PDB entry 9FH9 | electron microscopy, 2.50 A resolution | chains F and I of the 12 polymer chains in the assembly

Chain F:
Molecule: Histone H4
Source organism: Homo sapiens
UniProtKB: P62805 (H4_HUMAN); residues 0-102 here correspond to UniProt positions 1-103 (UniProt number = residue number + 1)
Chain sequence (103 residues; each row starts with the number of its first residue; numbering starts at 0):
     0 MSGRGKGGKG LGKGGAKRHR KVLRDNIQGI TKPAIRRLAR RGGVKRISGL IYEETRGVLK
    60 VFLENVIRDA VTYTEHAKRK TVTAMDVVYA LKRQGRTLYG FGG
Disordered / not traced: 0-22
Curated features (UniProtKB/Swiss-Prot):
  - DNA-binding region: Lys16 to Lys20
  - modified residue: Ser1 (N-acetylserine), Arg3 (Asymmetric dimethylarginine), Lys5 (N6-(2-hydroxyisobutyryl)lysine), Lys8 (N6-(2-hydroxyisobutyryl)lysine), Lys12 (N6-(2-hydroxyisobutyryl)lysine), Lys16 (N6-(2-hydroxyisobutyryl)lysine), Lys20 (N6,N6,N6-trimethyllysine), Lys31 (N6-(2-hydroxyisobutyryl)lysine), Lys44 (N6-(2-hydroxyisobutyryl)lysine), Ser47 (Phosphoserine), Tyr51 (Phosphotyrosine), Lys59 (N6-(2-hydroxyisobutyryl)lysine), Lys77 (N6-(2-hydroxyisobutyryl)lysine), Lys79 (N6-(2-hydroxyisobutyryl)lysine), Thr80 (Phosphothreonine), Tyr88 (Phosphotyrosine), Lys91 (N6-(2-hydroxyisobutyryl)lysine)
  - cross-link (Glycyl lysine isopeptide (Lys-Gly)): Lys12 (interchain with G-Cter in SUMO2), Lys20 (interchain with G-Cter in SUMO2), Lys31 (interchain with G-Cter in SUMO2), Lys59 (interchain with G-Cter in SUMO2), Lys79 (interchain with G-Cter in SUMO2), Lys91 (interchain with G-Cter in SUMO2)

Chain I:
Molecule: 147-nt DNA strand
Source organism: Homo sapiens
Sequence (147 nucleotides; numbered -73 to 73; the number before each row is that of its first residue; numbers below 1 keep their minus sign (DA-73 is residue -73)):
   -73 ATCGAGAATC CCGGTGCCGA GGCCGCTCAA TTGGTCGTAG ACAGCTCTAG CACCGCTTAA
   -13 ACGCACGTAC GCGCTGTCCC CCGCGTTTTA ACCGCCAAGG GGATTACTCC CTAGTCTCCA
    47 GGCACGTGTC AGATATATAC ATCCGAT
Disordered / not traced: -73, 73

Chain F / chain I interface:
Pairs across the interface (13):
  Arg35(F) - DC8(I)  salt bridge to the phosphate
  Lys44(F) - DC8(I)  phosphate contact
  Arg45(F) - DC7(I)  phosphate contact
  Arg45(F) - DC8(I)  phosphate contact
  Ile46(F) - DC7(I)  sugar contact
  Ile46(F) - DC8(I)  hydrogen bond to the phosphate
  Ser47(F) - DC7(I)  phosphate contact
  Gly48(F) - DC7(I)  hydrogen bond to the phosphate
  Arg78(F) - DG28(I)  phosphate contact
  Lys79(F) - DG27(I)  phosphate contact
  Lys79(F) - DG28(I)  hydrogen bond to the phosphate
  Thr80(F) - DG27(I)  phosphate contact
  Thr80(F) - DG28(I)  hydrogen bond to the phosphate
Interface residues without a listed pair, chain F (10 interface residues in all): Arg39

Summary:
Chain F and chain I form an interface of 10 and 4 residues respectively; the contacts include 4 hydrogen bonds
and 1 salt bridge. Polar pairs include Ile46(F)-DC8(I), Gly48(F)-DC7(I) and Lys79(F)-DG28(I). Curated
annotation (UniProt) lists a DNA-binding region on chain F.
Here chain F is Histone H4 and chain I is a 147-nt DNA strand, both from Homo sapiens. Entry 9FH9 (Structure
of CyclinB1 N-terminus bound to the NCP) was determined by electron microscopy, deposited together with 9FGQ.
